Entry 1VF5 (X-ray diffraction, 3.00 A resolution); this record covers chains B and C of the 16 polymer chains in the assembly.

Chain B:
Molecule: Subunit IV
Source organism: Mastigocladus laminosus
UniProt: P83792 (PETD_MASLA); residues 1-160 here = UniProt positions 1-160
Sequence (160 residues; each row starts with the number of its first residue):
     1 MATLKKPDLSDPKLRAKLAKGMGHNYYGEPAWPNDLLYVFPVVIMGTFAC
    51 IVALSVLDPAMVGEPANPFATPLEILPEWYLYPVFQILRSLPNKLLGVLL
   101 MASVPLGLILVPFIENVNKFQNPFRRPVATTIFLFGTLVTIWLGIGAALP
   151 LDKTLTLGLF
Unresolved in the structure: 1-17, 156-160
Residues lining bound ligands:
  - beta-carotene (BCR): Val43, Gly46, Thr47, Cys50
  - chlorophyll a (CLA): Tyr80, Leu81, Pro83, Val84, Ile87, Met101, Ala102, Val104, Pro105, Leu106, Leu108, Ile132, Phe133, Phe135, Gly136, Val139, Thr140, Leu143
  - heme (HEM): Glu29, Leu36, Val39, Phe40, Val43, Ile44
  - dioleoyl-phosphatidylcholine (OPC; (7R,17E)-4-hydroxy-N,N,N,7-tetramethyl-7-[(8E)-octadec-8-enoyloxy]-10-oxo-3,5,9-trioxa-4-phosphaheptacos-17-en-1-aminium 4-oxide): Asn34, Asp35, Tyr38
  - tridecyl-stigmatellin (TDS; 8-hydroxy-5,7-dimethoxy-3-methyl-2-tridecyl-4H-chromen-4-one): Pro77, Leu81, Val84, Phe85, Leu88, Met101
Reported in the primary citation:
  - binding site for heme: Phe40, Ile44

Chain C:
Molecule: Cytochrome F
Source organism: Mastigocladus laminosus
UniProt: P83793 (CYF_MASLA); residue numbers follow UniProt; this construct covers 1-289
Sequence (289 residues; row label = number of the first residue in the row):
     1 YPFWAQQTYPPTPREPTGRIVCANCHLAAKPAEVEVPQSVLPDTVFKAVV
    51 KIPYDTKLQQVAADGSKVGLNVGAVLMLPEGFKIAPEERIPEELKKEVGD
   101 VYFQPYKEGQDNVLLVGPLPGEQYQEIVFPVLSPNPTTDKNIHFGKYAIH
   151 LGANRGRGQIYPTGEKSNNNVFTASATGTITKIAKEEDEYGNVKYQVSIQ
   201 TDSGKTVVDTIPAGPELIVSEGQAVKAGEALTNNPNVGGFGQDDTEIVLQ
   251 DPNRVKWMIAFICLVMLAQLMLILKKKQVEKVQAAEMNF
Unresolved in the structure: 287-289
Glycans and other covalent adducts: heme (HEM) linked to Cys22, Cys25
Bound ions: heme Fe: Tyr1, His26
Residues lining bound ligands: heme (HEM): Tyr1, Pro2, Trp4, Ala5, Tyr9, Val21, His26, Gln60, Gly69, Leu70, Asn71, Val72, Gly73, Ala74, Val75, Leu115, Leu119, Gly152, Asn154, Gly156, Arg157, Gly158, Ile160, Tyr161, Pro162
Reported in the primary citation:
  - heme coordination: His26

How chain B and chain C interact:
Residue-residue contacts (29):
  Trp32(B) - Lys277(C)
  Asp35(B) - Lys276(C)  salt bridge
  Tyr38(B) - Leu272(C)
  Tyr38(B) - Lys276(C)
  Pro41(B) - Leu272(C)  hydrophobic
  Val42(B) - Gln269(C)  hydrogen bond (backbone-side chain)
  Val42(B) - Leu272(C)  hydrophobic
  Gly46(B) - Gln269(C)
  Phe48(B) - Phe261(C)  hydrophobic
  Ala49(B) - Val265(C)  hydrophobic
  Ala53(B) - Met258(C)  hydrophobic
  Ala53(B) - Ile262(C)  hydrophobic
  Val56(B) - Gln250(C)
  Val56(B) - Arg254(C)
  Val56(B) - Met258(C)  hydrophobic
  Leu57(B) - Gln38(C)  hydrogen bond (backbone-side chain)
  Leu57(B) - Met258(C)  hydrophobic
  Asp58(B) - Lys146(C)  salt bridge
  Pro59(B) - Lys146(C)
  Pro59(B) - Val248(C)  hydrophobic
  Met61(B) - Lys146(C)
  Met61(B) - Glu246(C)
  Val62(B) - Lys146(C)
  Glu64(B) - Arg14(C)  salt bridge
  Asn67(B) - Pro16(C)
  Ala70(B) - Pro16(C)
  Ala70(B) - Thr17(C)
  Pro72(B) - Thr17(C)
  Leu73(B) - Thr17(C)
Also at the interface, not in a pair above, chain B (23 interface residues in all): Val39, Met45, Val52
Also at the interface, not in a pair above, chain C (24 interface residues in all): Gly18, Arg19, Gly145, Tyr147, Ala148, Val255, Ala268

In short:
The interface between chain B and chain C involves 23 residues on one side and 24 on the other, with 2
hydrogen bonds and 3 salt bridges. Polar pairs include Asp35(B)-Lys276(C), Asp58(B)-Lys146(C) and
Glu64(B)-Arg14(C). From the paper: a binding site for heme at Phe40(B) and Ile44(B); heme coordination by
His26(C).
Chain B is Subunit IV and chain C is Cytochrome F, both from Mastigocladus laminosus; the structure, Crystal
Structure of Cytochrome b6f Complex from M.laminosus, was determined by X-ray diffraction.
